PDB entry 1R5V | X-ray diffraction, 2.50 A resolution | chains B and C of the 6 polymer chains in the assembly

[Chain B]
Protein: MHC H2-IE-beta
Organism: Mus musculus
UniProt: P18468 (HB2I_MOUSE); aligned to UniProt positions 32-215 over residues 32-215
Sequence (185 residues; each row starts with the number of its first residue):
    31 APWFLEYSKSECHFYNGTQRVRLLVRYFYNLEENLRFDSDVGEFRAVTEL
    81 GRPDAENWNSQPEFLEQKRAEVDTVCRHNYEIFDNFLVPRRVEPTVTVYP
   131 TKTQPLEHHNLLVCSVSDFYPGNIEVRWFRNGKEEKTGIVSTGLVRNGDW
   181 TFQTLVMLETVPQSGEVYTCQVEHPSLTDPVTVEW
Construct notes: cloning artifact (31); engineered mutation S38 (Cys11 in P18468)
Disulfides: C42-C106, C144-C200
Swiss-Prot annotation at these positions:
  - glycosylation: N46 (N-linked (GlcNAc...) asparagine)

[Chain C]
Protein: H-2 class II histocompatibility antigen, E-K alpha chain
Organism: Mus musculus
UniProt: P04224 (HA22_MOUSE); residues 3-182 here correspond to UniProt positions 28-207 (UniProt number = residue number + 25)
Sequence (180 residues; numbered 3 to 182; the number before each row is that of its first residue):
     3 EEHTIIQAEFYLLPDKRGEFMFDFDGDEIFHVDIEKSETIWRLEEFAKFA
    53 SFEAQGALANIAVDKANLDVMKERSNNTPDANVAPEVTVLSRSPVNLGEP
   103 NILICFIDKFSPPVVNVTWLRNGRPVTEGVSETVFLPRDDHLFRKFHYLT
   153 FLPSTDDFYDCEVDHWGLEEPLRKHWEFEE
Disulfides: C107-C163
Swiss-Prot annotation at these positions:
  - region: E179 to E182 (Connecting peptide)
  - glycosylation: N118 (N-linked (GlcNAc...) asparagine)

[Interface between chain B and chain C]
Contacting residue pairs (18; chain B residue first):
  T133(B) - G100(C)
  Q134(B) - G100(C)
  N140(B) - G100(C)
  L141(B) - L154(C)  hydrophobic
  I169(B) - T152(C)
  V170(B) - T152(C)
  V170(B) - F153(C)  hydrophobic
  V170(B) - L154(C)
  S171(B) - R123(C)
  S171(B) - E130(C)
  T172(B) - R123(C)
  G173(B) - P127(C)
  G173(B) - V128(C)
  L174(B) - P127(C)  hydrogen bond (backbone-backbone)
  V175(B) - R126(C)
  R176(B) - R126(C)  hydrogen bond (backbone-side chain)
  M187(B) - L154(C)  hydrophobic
  E189(B) - P102(C)
Also at the interface, not in a pair above, chain B (15 interface residues in all): E155
Also at the interface, not in a pair above, chain C (12 interface residues in all): L99, G131

[Summary]
Chain B and chain C form an interface of 15 and 12 residues respectively; the contacts include 2 hydrogen
bonds. Polar contacts include R176(B)-R126(C) and L174(B)-P127(C).
Here chain B is MHC H2-IE-beta and chain C is H-2 class II histocompatibility antigen, E-K alpha chain, both
from Mus musculus. Entry 1R5V (Evidence that structural rearrangements and/or flexibility during TCR binding
can contribute to T-cell activation) was determined by X-ray diffraction, deposited together with 1R5W.
